5KRL - chains A and B of the 4 polymer chains in the assembly; structure by X-ray diffraction, 2.40 A resolution.

Chain A (and B):
Molecule: Estrogen receptor
From: Homo sapiens
Notes: fragment: ligand-binding domain; chain B of this document is another copy of the same molecule, construct and numbering; everything in this record applies to it too
UniProt: P03372 (ESR1_HUMAN), isoform P03372-3; residues 298-554 here correspond to UniProt positions 125-381 (UniProt number = residue number - 173)
Chain sequence (257 residues; each row starts with the number of its first residue):
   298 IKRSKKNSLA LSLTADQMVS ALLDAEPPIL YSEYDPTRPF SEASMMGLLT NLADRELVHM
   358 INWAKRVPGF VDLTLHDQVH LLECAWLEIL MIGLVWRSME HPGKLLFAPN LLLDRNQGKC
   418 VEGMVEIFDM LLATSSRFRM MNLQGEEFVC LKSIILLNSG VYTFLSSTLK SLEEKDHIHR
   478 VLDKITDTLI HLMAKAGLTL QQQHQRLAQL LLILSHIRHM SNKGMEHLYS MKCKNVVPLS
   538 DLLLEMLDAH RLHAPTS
Disordered / not traced: 298-304, 462-469, 549-554 (chain B: 298-304, 331-335, 461-470, 533, 549-554)
Sequence notes: engineered mutation Ser537 (Tyr364 in P03372)
Residues lining bound ligands: 6WR ((1S,3AR,7AS)-5-(2-chloranyl-4-oxidanyl-phenyl)-2,3,3A,4,7,7A-hexahydro-1H-inden-1-ol): Met343, Leu346, Leu349, Ala350, Glu353, Leu384, Leu387, Met388, Leu391, Arg394, Phe404, Met421, Ile424, Leu428, Gly521, His524, Leu525

How chain A and chain B interact:
Contacting residue pairs - 57 pairs, chain A then chain B:
  Ala430(A) with Tyr459(B)
  Arg434(A) with Tyr459(B), hydrogen bond; His476(B)
  Ile451(A) with Leu509(B), hydrophobic
  Asn455(A) with Leu509(B); Ser512(B), hydrogen bond; His513(B), hydrogen bond (backbone-side chain)
  Ser456(A) with His513(B)
  Val458(A) with His513(B)
  Tyr459(A) with Ala430(B); Arg434(B), hydrogen bond; Ile510(B); His513(B)
  His476(A) with Arg434(B)
  Asp480(A) with Gln502(B); Gln506(B), hydrogen bond
  Thr483(A) with His501(B); Gln502(B); Ala505(B)
  Asp484(A) with Gln498(B), hydrogen bond; Gln502(B), hydrogen bond
  Ile487(A) with His501(B)
  Leu497(A) with Leu497(B), hydrophobic; His501(B)
  His501(A) with Thr483(B); Asp484(B), salt bridge; Ile487(B); His501(B); Leu504(B)
  Gln502(A) with Asp484(B), hydrogen bond
  Leu504(A) with His501(B)
  Ala505(A) with Thr483(B); Leu508(B), hydrophobic
  Gln506(A) with Asp480(B), hydrogen bond
  Leu508(A) with Ala505(B), hydrophobic
  Leu509(A) with Ile451(B), hydrophobic; Asn455(B); Leu508(B), hydrophobic; Leu511(B), hydrophobic
  Ile510(A) with Tyr459(B)
  Leu511(A) with Leu509(B), hydrophobic
  Ser512(A) with Leu511(B); Arg515(B), hydrogen bond
  His513(A) with Asn455(B), hydrogen bond (side chain-backbone); Ser456(B); Val458(B); Tyr459(B); Arg515(B)
  Arg515(A) with Ser512(B), hydrogen bond; His513(B); His516(B)
  His516(A) with Arg515(B), hydrogen bond; Asn519(B), hydrogen bond
  Asn519(A) with His516(B), hydrogen bond; Asn519(B)
  Lys520(A) with His547(B)
  His547(A) with Lys520(B), hydrogen bond (backbone-side chain)
Other interface residues (no listed pair), chain A (35 interface residues in all): Met427, Thr460, Asp473, Leu479, Gln500, Glu523
Other interface residues (no listed pair), chain B (36 interface residues in all): Met427, Met437, Gly457, Thr460, Leu479, Glu523

Summary:
The interface between chain A and chain B involves 35 residues on one side and 36 on the other, with 16
hydrogen bonds and 1 salt bridge. Polar pairs include His501(A)-Asp484(B), Arg434(A)-Tyr459(B) and
Asn455(A)-Ser512(B). Bound to chain A: compound 6WR.
Both chains are Estrogen receptor (Homo sapiens). Entry 5KRL (Crystal Structure of the ER-alpha Ligand-binding
Domain (Y537S) in Complex with the A-CD ring estrogen,
(1S,7aS)-5-(2-chloro-4-hydroxyphenyl)-7a-methyl-2,3,3a,4,7,7a-hexahydro-1H-inden-1-ol) was determined by X-ray
diffraction (same publication as 5KR9, 5KRA, 5KRC, 5KRF, 5KRH, 5KRI and 43 further entries).
